PDB entry 6A5R | electron microscopy, 8.70 A resolution (very low resolution: no residue pairs are listed; an interface is given only as per-side residue counts) | chains T and c of the 23 polymer chains in the assembly

[Chain T]
Molecule: 198-nt DNA strand
Sequence (198 nucleotides; numbered -72 to 125; the number before each row is that of its first residue; numbers below 1 keep their minus sign (DA-72 is residue -72)):
   -72 ATCAGAATCC CGGTGCCGAG GCCGCTCAAT TGGTCGTAGA CAGCTCTAGC ACCGCTTAAA
   -12 CGCACGTACG CGCTGTCCCC CGCGTTTTAA CCGCCAAGGG GATTACACCC AAGACACCAG
    48 GCACGAGACA GAAAAAAACA ACGAAAACGG CCACCACCCA AACACACCAA ACACAAGAGC
   108 TAATTGACTG ACGTAAGC
Disordered / not traced: 64-125

[Chain c]
Name: Histone H2A type 1-B/E
Organism: Homo sapiens
UniProt: P04908 (H2A1B_HUMAN); residues 0-129 here correspond to UniProt positions 1-130 (UniProt number = residue number + 1)
Amino-acid sequence (133 residues; numbered -3 to 129; the number before each row is that of its first residue; numbers below 1 keep their minus sign (Gly-3 is residue -3)):
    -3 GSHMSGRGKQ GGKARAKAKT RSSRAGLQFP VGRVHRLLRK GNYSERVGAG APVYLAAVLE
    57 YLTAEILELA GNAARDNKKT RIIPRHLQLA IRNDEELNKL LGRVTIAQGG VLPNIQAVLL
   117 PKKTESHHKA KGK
Disordered / not traced: -3 to 15, 119-129
Differences from the reference sequence: expression tag (-3 to -1)
Curated features (UniProtKB/Swiss-Prot):
  - modified residue: Ser1 (N-acetylserine), Arg3 (Citrulline), Lys5 (N6-(2-hydroxyisobutyryl)lysine), Lys9 (N6-(2-hydroxyisobutyryl)lysine), Lys13 (N6-(beta-hydroxybutyryl)lysine), Lys36 (N6-(2-hydroxyisobutyryl)lysine), Lys74 (N6-(2-hydroxyisobutyryl)lysine), Lys75 (N6-(2-hydroxyisobutyryl)lysine), Lys95 (N6-(2-hydroxyisobutyryl)lysine), Gln104 (N5-methylglutamine), Lys118 (N6-(2-hydroxyisobutyryl)lysine), Lys119 (N6-crotonyllysine), Thr120 (Phosphothreonine), Lys125 (N6-crotonyllysine)
  - cross-link (Glycyl lysine isopeptide (Lys-Gly)): Lys13 (interchain with G-Cter in ubiquitin), Lys15 (interchain with G-Cter in ubiquitin), Lys119 (interchain with G-Cter in ubiquitin)

[Chain T / chain c interface]
At this resolution (9 A) residue pairs are not listed: 6 residues of chain T and 8 of chain c lie at the interface.

[Summary]
The interface between chain T and chain c involves 6 residues on one side and 8 on the other.
Here chain T is a 198-nt DNA strand and chain c is Histone H2A type 1-B/E (Homo sapiens). Entry 6A5R (RNA
polymerase II elongation complex stalled at SHL(-2) of the nucleosome) was determined by electron microscopy
together with 6A5L, 6A5O, 6A5P, 6A5T, 6A5U and 6INQ from the same study.
